Entry 5YZ3 (X-ray diffraction, 2.54 A resolution); this record covers chains C and D of the 6 polymer chains in the assembly.

== Chain C ==
Molecule: Tubulin alpha-1B chain
From: Bos taurus
UniProt: P81947 (TBA1B_BOVIN); residues 1-450 here = UniProt positions 1-450
Sequence (450 residues; each row starts with the number of its first residue):
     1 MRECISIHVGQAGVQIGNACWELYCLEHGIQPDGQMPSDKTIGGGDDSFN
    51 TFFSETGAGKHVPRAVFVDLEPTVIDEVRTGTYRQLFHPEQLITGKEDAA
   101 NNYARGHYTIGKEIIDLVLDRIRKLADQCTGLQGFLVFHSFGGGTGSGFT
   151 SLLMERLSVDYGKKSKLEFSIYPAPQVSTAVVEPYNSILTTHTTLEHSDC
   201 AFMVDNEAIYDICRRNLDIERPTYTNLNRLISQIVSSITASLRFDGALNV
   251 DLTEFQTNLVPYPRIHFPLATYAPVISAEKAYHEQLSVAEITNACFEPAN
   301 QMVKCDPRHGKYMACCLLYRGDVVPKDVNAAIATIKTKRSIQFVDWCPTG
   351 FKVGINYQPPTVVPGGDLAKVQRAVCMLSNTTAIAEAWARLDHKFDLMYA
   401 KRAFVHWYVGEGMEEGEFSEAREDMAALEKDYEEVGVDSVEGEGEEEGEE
Unresolved in the structure: 441-450
Bound ions: Ca2+: D39, T41, G44, E55
Small-molecule neighbours: GTP (guanosine-5'-triphosphate): G10, Q11, A12, Q15, I16, D69, D98, A99, A100, N101, S140, G142, G143, G144, T145, G146, I171, P173, V177, S178, E183, N206, Y224, L227, N228, I231

== Chain D ==
Molecule: Tubulin beta-2B chain
From: Bos taurus
UniProt: Q6B856 (TBB2B_BOVIN); residues 1-445 here = UniProt positions 1-445
Sequence (445 residues; row label = number of the first residue in the row):
     1 MREIVHIQAGQCGNQIGAKFWEVISDEHGIDPTGSYHGDSDLQLERINVY
    51 YNEATGNKYVPRAILVDLEPGTMDSVRSGPFGQIFRPDNFVFGQSGAGNN
   101 WAKGHYTEGAELVDSVLDVVRKESESCDCLQGFQLTHSLGGGTGSGMGTL
   151 LISKIREEYPDRIMNTFSVMPSPKVSDTVVEPYNATLSVHQLVENTDETY
   201 CIDNEALYDICFRTLKLTTPTYGDLNHLVSATMSGVTTCLRFPGQLNADL
   251 RKLAVNMVPFPRLHFFMPGFAPLTSRGSQQYRALTVPELTQQMFDSKNMM
   301 AACDPRHGRYLTVAAIFRGRMSMKEVDEQMLNVQNKNSSYFVEWIPNNVK
   351 TAVCDIPPRGLKMSATFIGNSTAIQELFKRISEQFTAMFRRKAFLHWYTG
   401 EGMDEMEFTEAESNMNDLVSEYQQYQDATADEQGEFEEEEGEDEA
Unresolved in the structure: 274-283, 432-445
Small-molecule neighbours:
  - 94U (N-[4-(diethylamino)phenyl]-4H-pyrrolo[2,3-d][1,3]thiazole-5-carboxamide): Y50, Q134, N165, F167, E198, Y200, V236, T237, C239, L240, L246, L250, L253, N256, M257, A314, I316, K350, T351, A352, I368
  - GTP (guanosine-5'-triphosphate): A9, G10, Q11, C12, Q15, I16, D67, G96, A97, G98, N99, S138, G140, G141, G142, T143, G144, V169, P171, V175, S176, E181, N204, L207, Y222, L225, N226
UniProt features mapped onto this chain:
  - motif: M1 to I4 (MREI motif)
  - binding site (GTP): Q11, E69, S138, G142, T143, G144, N204, N226
  - binding site (Mg(2+)): E69
  - modified residue: S40 (Phosphoserine), T55 (Phosphothreonine), K58 (N6-acetyllysine), S172 (Phosphoserine), T285 (Phosphothreonine), T290 (Phosphothreonine), R318 (Omega-N-methylarginine), E438 (5-glutamyl polyglutamate)
  - cross-link (Glycyl lysine isopeptide (Lys-Gly)): K58 (interchain with G-Cter in ubiquitin), K324 (interchain with G-Cter in ubiquitin)

== How chain C and chain D interact ==
Contacting residue pairs - 64 pairs, chain C then chain D:
  Q11(C) - N247(D)
  E71(C) - R2(D)
  E71(C) - N247(D)  hydrogen bond
  T73(C) - N247(D)  hydrogen bond
  K96(C) - D128(D)  salt bridge
  K96(C) - C129(D)
  E97(C) - C129(D)
  E97(C) - R162(D)  salt bridge
  E97(C) - R251(D)  salt bridge
  D98(C) - R2(D)  salt bridge
  D98(C) - D249(D)
  D98(C) - K252(D)  salt bridge
  A100(C) - R251(D)
  A100(C) - K252(D)
  A100(C) - V255(D)
  N101(C) - K252(D)
  N101(C) - N256(D)  hydrogen bond
  R105(C) - R251(D)
  P175(C) - N347(D)
  P175(C) - K350(D)
  S178(C) - K350(D)
  T179(C) - L246(D)
  T179(C) - N256(D)
  T179(C) - K350(D)
  A180(C) - N256(D)
  A180(C) - K350(D)
  V181(C) - N256(D)  hydrogen bond (backbone-side chain)
  V181(C) - I345(D)  hydrophobic
  V181(C) - P346(D)
  V182(C) - V255(D)  hydrophobic
  V182(C) - N256(D)
  E220(C) - K324(D)
  R221(C) - M323(D)
  R221(C) - D327(D)  salt bridge
  T223(C) - Q245(D)
  Y224(C) - Q245(D)  hydrogen bond (backbone-side chain)
  K394(C) - P346(D)
  K394(C) - N347(D)  hydrogen bond
  L397(C) - E343(D)
  L397(C) - W344(D)
  L397(C) - P346(D)  hydrophobic
  L397(C) - A430(D)  hydrophobic
  M398(C) - W344(D)  hydrogen bond (backbone-backbone)
  M398(C) - P346(D)
  K401(C) - F260(D)
  K401(C) - W344(D)
  K401(C) - A428(D)
  K401(C) - T429(D)  hydrogen bond (side chain-backbone)
  R402(C) - F260(D)
  A403(C) - P259(D)
  A403(C) - F260(D)  hydrophobic
  F404(C) - V255(D)
  F404(C) - N256(D)
  F404(C) - V258(D)
  F404(C) - P259(D)  hydrogen bond (backbone-backbone)
  F404(C) - T312(D)
  F404(C) - I345(D)  hydrophobic
  H406(C) - V258(D)
  H406(C) - P259(D)  hydrogen bond (side chain-backbone)
  H406(C) - F260(D)
  H406(C) - P261(D)
  W407(C) - A254(D)
  W407(C) - V255(D)
  W407(C) - V258(D)  hydrogen bond (side chain-backbone)
Other interface residues (no listed pair), chain C (30 interface residues in all): V74, Y210
Other interface residues (no listed pair), chain D (35 interface residues in all): L130, D197, M257, N348, Y425

== Overview ==
30 residues of chain C face 35 of chain D across their interface; the contacts include 11 hydrogen bonds and 6
salt bridges. Among the polar pairs are K96(C)-D128(D), E97(C)-R162(D) and E97(C)-R251(D). Chain C binds GTP.
Chain D binds GTP and compound 94U.
Chain C is Tubulin alpha-1B chain and chain D is Tubulin beta-2B chain, both from Bos taurus; the structure,
Crystal structure of T2R-TTL-28 complex, was determined by X-ray diffraction.
